Entry 3LDY (X-ray diffraction, 1.97 A resolution); this record covers chains A and C of the 3 polymer chains in the assembly.

# Chain A
Protein: restriction endonuclease PacI
From: Pseudomonas alcaligenes
Sequence (142 residues; row label = number of the first residue in the row):
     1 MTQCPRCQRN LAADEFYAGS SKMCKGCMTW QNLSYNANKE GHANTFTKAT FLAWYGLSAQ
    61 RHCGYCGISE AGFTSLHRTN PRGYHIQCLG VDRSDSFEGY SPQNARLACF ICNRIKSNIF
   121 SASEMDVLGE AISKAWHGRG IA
Metal / ion sites: Zn2+ site 1: Cys4, Cys7, Cys24, Cys27; Zn2+ site 2: Cys63, Cys66, Cys109, Cys112; Ca2+: Asp92, Asn113 (shared with DT10(C), DT11(C) of chain C)
From the paper describing this entry:
  - Zn2+ coordination: Cys4, Cys63
  - Ca2+ coordination: Asp92, Asn113
  - catalytic residues: His42, Asp92, Arg93, Tyr100, Asn113
  - mutagenesis - N32A, N32D, N32L, N32T, N36A, N36D, N36L, N36T, D92L, R93A, R93M, Y100F, N113L: abolished catalytic activity
  - mutagenesis - H42A, D92A, R93K, N113A: decreased catalytic activity
  - binding site for the 10-nt DNA strand (chain C): Asn32, Asn36, Lys39, Arg114, Ser117
  - specificity-determining residues: Asn32, Asn36
  - binding site for the 8-nt DNA strand: Lys39
  - mutagenesis - K39A, K39M: unchanged catalytic activity

# Chain C
Molecule: 10-nt DNA strand
Sequence (10 nucleotides; each row starts with the number of its first residue):
     9 ATTAAGCCTC
Metal / ion sites: Ca2+: DT10, DT11 (shared with Asp92(A), Asn113(A) of chain A)

# How chain A and chain C interact
Pairs across the interface (47):
  Tyr17(A) - DA13(C)  hydrogen bond to the phosphate
  Tyr17(A) - DG14(C)  phosphate contact
  Gly19(A) - DG14(C)  hydrogen bond to the phosphate
  Ser20(A) - DG14(C)  hydrogen bond to the phosphate
  Ser20(A) - DC15(C)  hydrogen bond to the phosphate
  Ser21(A) - DG14(C)  hydrogen bond to the phosphate
  Met28(A) - DA13(C)  sugar contact
  Met28(A) - DG14(C)  base contact
  Asn32(A) - DA12(C)  base contact
  Asn32(A) - DA13(C)  hydrogen bond to the base
  Asn36(A) - DT11(C)  base contact
  Asn36(A) - DA12(C)  base contact
  Lys39(A) - DT11(C)  hydrogen bond to the base
  Glu40(A) - DT10(C)  base contact
  Glu40(A) - DT11(C)  base contact
  Asn80(A) - DA12(C)  sugar contact
  Asn80(A) - DA13(C)  hydrogen bond to the sugar
  Pro81(A) - DT11(C)  base contact
  Pro81(A) - DA12(C)  base contact
  Arg82(A) - DA13(C)  base contact
  Arg82(A) - DG14(C)  base contact
  Tyr84(A) - DA13(C)  sugar contact
  Tyr84(A) - DG14(C)  sugar contact
  Tyr84(A) - DC15(C)  sugar contact
  His85(A) - DA13(C)  sugar contact
  Ile86(A) - DA12(C)  sugar contact
  Ile86(A) - DA13(C)  phosphate contact
  Gln87(A) - DA13(C)  hydrogen bond to the phosphate
  Gln87(A) - DG14(C)  phosphate contact
  Cys88(A) - DA13(C)  hydrogen bond to the phosphate
  Gly90(A) - DA12(C)  phosphate contact
  Val91(A) - DT11(C)  phosphate contact
  Asp92(A) - DT11(C)  phosphate contact
  Arg93(A) - DT10(C)  salt bridge to the phosphate
  Arg93(A) - DT11(C)  salt bridge to the phosphate
  Ser96(A) - DT10(C)  hydrogen bond to the phosphate
  Tyr100(A) - DT11(C)  phosphate contact
  Phe110(A) - DT11(C)  phosphate contact
  Phe110(A) - DA12(C)  phosphate contact
  Asn113(A) - DT10(C)  phosphate contact
  Asn113(A) - DT11(C)  hydrogen bond to the phosphate
  Arg114(A) - DA9(C)  base contact
  Arg114(A) - DT10(C)  hydrogen bond to the base
  Ser117(A) - DA9(C)  hydrogen bond to the base
  Ser117(A) - DT10(C)  sugar contact
  Asn118(A) - DA9(C)  sugar contact
  Asn118(A) - DT10(C)  phosphate contact
Interface residues without a listed pair, chain A (30 interface residues in all): Ala18, Gln31

# In short
The interface between chain A and chain C involves 30 residues on one side and 7 on the other, with 14
hydrogen bonds and 2 salt bridges. Polar contacts include Asn32(A)-DA13(C), Lys39(A)-DT11(C) and
Arg114(A)-DT10(C). From the paper: catalytic residues His42(A), Asp92(A) and Arg93(A) among others; N32A, N32D
and N32L of chain A, among others, abolish catalytic activity; 19 substitutions were tested in all.
Here chain A is restriction endonuclease PacI (Pseudomonas alcaligenes) and chain C is a 10-nt DNA strand.
Entry 3LDY (An extraordinary mechanism of DNA perturbation exhibited by the rare-cutting HNH restriction
endonuclease PacI) was determined by X-ray diffraction (same publication as 3M7K).
